PDB entry 6ERH | X-ray diffraction, 2.80 A resolution | chains A and F of the 5 polymer chains in the assembly

== Chain A ==
Name: X-ray repair cross-complementing protein 6
Source organism: Homo sapiens
Notes: EC 3.6.4.-, 4.2.99.-
Reference sequence: P12956 (XRCC6_HUMAN); residues 1-544 here = UniProt positions 1-544
Chain sequence (544 residues; each row starts with the number of its first residue):
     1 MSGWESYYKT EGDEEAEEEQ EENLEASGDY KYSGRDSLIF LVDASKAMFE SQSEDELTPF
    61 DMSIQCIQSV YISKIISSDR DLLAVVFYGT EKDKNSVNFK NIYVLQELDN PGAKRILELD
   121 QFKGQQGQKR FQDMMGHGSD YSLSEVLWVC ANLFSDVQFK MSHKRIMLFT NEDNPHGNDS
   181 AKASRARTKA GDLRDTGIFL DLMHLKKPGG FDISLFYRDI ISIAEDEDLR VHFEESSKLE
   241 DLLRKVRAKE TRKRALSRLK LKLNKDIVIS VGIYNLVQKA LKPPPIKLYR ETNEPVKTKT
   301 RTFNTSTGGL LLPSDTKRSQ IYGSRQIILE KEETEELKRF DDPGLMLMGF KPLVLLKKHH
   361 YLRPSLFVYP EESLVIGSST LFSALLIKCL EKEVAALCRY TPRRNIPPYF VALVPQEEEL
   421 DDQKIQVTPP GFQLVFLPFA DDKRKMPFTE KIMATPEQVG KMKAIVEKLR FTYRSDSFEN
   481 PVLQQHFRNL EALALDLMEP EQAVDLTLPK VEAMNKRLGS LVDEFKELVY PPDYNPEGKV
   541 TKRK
Unresolved in the structure: 1-33, 52-54, 157-161, 227-229, 535-544
Curated features (UniProtKB/Swiss-Prot):
  - active site: Lys31 (Schiff-base intermediate with DNA)
  - modified residue: Ser2 (N-acetylserine), Ser6 (Phosphoserine), Ser27 (Phosphoserine), Lys31 (N6-acetyllysine), Ser51 (Phosphoserine), Ser306 (Phosphoserine), Lys317 (N6-acetyllysine), Lys331 (N6-acetyllysine), Lys338 (N6-acetyllysine), Thr455 (Phosphothreonine), Lys461 (N6-acetyllysine), Ser477 (Phosphoserine), Ser520 (Phosphoserine), Lys539 (N6-acetyllysine), Lys542 (N6-acetyllysine), Lys544 (N6-acetyllysine)
  - cross-link (Glycyl lysine isopeptide (Lys-Gly)): Lys287 (interchain with G-Cter in SUMO2), Lys317 (interchain with G-Cter in SUMO2)
  - mutagenesis: Lys31 (K31A: Diminishes the ability to form a Schiff base. Abolishes adduct formation; when associated with A-160 and A-164), Lys160 (K160A: Abolishes adduct formation; when associated with A-31 and A-160), Lys164 (K164A: Abolishes adduct formation; when associated with A-31 and A-164), Lys539 (K539Q: Complete loss of suppression of BAX-induced apoptosis; K539R: No effect on suppression of BAX-induced apoptosis), Lys542 (K542Q: Complete loss of suppression of BAX-induced apoptosis; K542R: No effect on suppression of BAX-induced apoptosis), Lys544 (K544R: No effect on suppression of BAX-induced apoptosis)

== Chain F ==
Molecule: 34-nt DNA strand
Sequence (34 nucleotides; each row starts with the number of its first residue):
     1 CGCGCCCAGC TTTCCCAGCT AATAAACTAA AAAC
Unresolved in the structure: 13-14

== How chain A and chain F interact ==
Contacting residue pairs (14):
  Arg254(A) with DA33(F), hydrogen bond to the base; DC34(F), sugar contact
  Ala255(A) with DA33(F), phosphate contact; DC34(F), hydrogen bond to the phosphate
  Leu256(A) with DA33(F), sugar contact
  Ser257(A) with DA33(F), phosphate contact
  Arg258(A) with DA33(F), hydrogen bond to the phosphate; DC34(F), salt bridge to the phosphate
  Thr300(A) with DA29(F), phosphate contact
  Glu335(A) with DA31(F), phosphate contact
  Arg403(A) with DA31(F), phosphate contact; DA32(F), phosphate contact
  Arg404(A) with DA32(F), hydrogen bond to the phosphate
  Arg444(A) with DT23(F), salt bridge to the phosphate
Also at the interface, not in a pair above, chain A (12 interface residues in all): Lys253, Pro285
Also at the interface, not in a pair above, chain F (8 interface residues in all): DA22, DC27

== Overview ==
Chain A and chain F form an interface of 12 and 8 residues respectively; the contacts include 4 hydrogen bonds
and 2 salt bridges. Polar contacts include Arg254(A)-DA33(F), Ala255(A)-DC34(F) and Arg258(A)-DA33(F). Curated
annotation (UniProt) lists active-site residue Lys31(A) and 6 mutagenesis sites on chain A.
Chain A is X-ray repair cross-complementing protein 6 (Homo sapiens) and chain F is a 34-nt DNA strand; the
structure, Complex of XLF and heterodimer Ku bound to DNA, was determined by X-ray diffraction, deposited
together with 6ERF and 6ERG.
